PDB entry 1YEK | X-ray diffraction, 2.10 A resolution | chains L and H

# Chain L
Molecule: Protein (ig antibody D2.3 (light chain))
From: Mus musculus
Notes: fragment: antigen binding fragment; antibody fragment or engineered binder
Chain sequence (219 residues; row label = number of the first residue in the row; a row labelled like 27A-27E holds insertion residues (27A, then the next letters in order)):
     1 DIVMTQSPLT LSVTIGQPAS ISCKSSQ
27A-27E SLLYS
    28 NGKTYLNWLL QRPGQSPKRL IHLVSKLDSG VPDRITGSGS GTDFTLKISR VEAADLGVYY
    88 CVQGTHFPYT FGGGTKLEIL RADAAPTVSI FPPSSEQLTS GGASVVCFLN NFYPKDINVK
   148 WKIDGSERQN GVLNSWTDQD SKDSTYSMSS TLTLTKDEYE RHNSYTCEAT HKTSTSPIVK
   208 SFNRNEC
Disulfide bonds: Cys-23/Cys-88, Cys-134/Cys-194
Metal / ion sites: Zn2+ site 1: His-49 (shared with Asp-100C(H) of chain H); Zn2+ site 2 near Asp-60 (its only coordinating residue here); Zn2+ site 3: His-93 (shared with Asp-181(H) of chain H); Zn2+ site 4: Asp-151, His-189
Ligand contacts: P-nitrophenol (NPO): Asn-34, Val-89, Gln-90, Gly-91, Tyr-96, Phe-98

# Chain H
Molecule: Protein (ig antibody D2.3 (heavy chain))
From: Mus musculus
Notes: fragment: antigen binding fragment; antibody fragment or engineered binder
Chain sequence (222 residues; each row starts with the number of its first residue; note: 11 numbers in that range are skipped by the numbering (no residue carries them; nothing is unmodelled there); a row labelled like 82A-82C holds insertion residues (82A, then the next letters in order)):
     1 EMQLQQSGAE LLRPGTSVKL SCKTSGYIFT SYWIHWVKQR SGQGLEWIAR IY
   52A P
    53 GTGSTYYNEK FKGKATLTAD KSSSTAYMQL
82A-82C STL
    83 KSEDSAVYFC TRWGFIPV
100A-100F REDYVM
   101 DYWGQGTLVT VSSAKTTAPS VYPLAPVCGD TTGSSVTLGC LVKGYFPEPV TL
   154 TW
   160 NSGSLSSG
   169 VHTFPAVLQS
   181 DLYTLSSSVT VTSS
   196 TWP
   200 SQSIT
   206 CNVAHPASST KVDKKIEP
Disulfide bonds: Cys-22/Cys-92, Cys-140/Cys-206
Metal / ion sites: Zn2+ site 1: Asp-100C (shared with His-49(L) of chain L); Zn2+ site 2: Asp-181 (shared with His-93(L) of chain L)
Ligand contacts: P-nitrophenol (NPO): His-35, Val-37, Trp-47, Thr-93, Trp-95, Trp-103

# Interface between chain L and chain H
Residue-residue contacts (79; chain L residue first):
  Lys-30(L) / Glu-100B(H)  salt bridge
  Tyr-32(L) / Phe-97(H)  hydrophobic
  Tyr-32(L) / Tyr-100D(H)
  Asn-34(L) / Trp-95(H)
  Leu-36(L) / Trp-95(H)  hydrophobic
  Gln-38(L) / Gln-39(H)  hydrogen bond
  Gln-38(L) / Phe-91(H)
  Ser-43(L) / Phe-91(H)
  Ser-43(L) / Trp-103(H)
  Ser-43(L) / Gly-104(H)  hydrogen bond (side chain-backbone)
  Ser-43(L) / Gln-105(H)
  Pro-44(L) / Trp-103(H)  hydrogen bond (backbone-side chain)
  Lys-45(L) / Asp-101(H)  salt bridge
  Arg-46(L) / Trp-95(H)  hydrogen bond (side chain-backbone)
  Arg-46(L) / Tyr-100D(H)
  Arg-46(L) / Val-100E(H)  hydrogen bond (side chain-backbone)
  Arg-46(L) / Asp-101(H)  salt bridge
  His-49(L) / Asp-100C(H)  salt bridge
  His-49(L) / Tyr-100D(H)
  Leu-50(L) / Glu-100B(H)
  Leu-50(L) / Tyr-100D(H)  hydrophobic
  Tyr-87(L) / Gln-39(H)  hydrogen bond
  Tyr-87(L) / Gln-43(H)
  Tyr-87(L) / Leu-45(H)  hydrophobic
  Phe-94(L) / Trp-47(H)  hydrophobic
  Phe-94(L) / Arg-50(H)
  Phe-94(L) / Tyr-59(H)
  Pro-95(L) / Asn-60(H)
  Tyr-96(L) / Trp-47(H)
  Tyr-96(L) / Arg-50(H)  hydrogen bond
  Phe-98(L) / Leu-45(H)
  Phe-98(L) / Glu-46(H)
  Phe-98(L) / Trp-47(H)
  Gly-100(L) / Gln-43(H)  hydrogen bond (backbone-side chain)
  Gly-101(L) / Gln-43(H)
  Ser-116(L) / Gly-129(H)
  Ser-116(L) / Thr-131(H)
  Ser-116(L) / Thr-137(H)  hydrogen bond
  Ile-117(L) / Cys-128(H)  hydrophobic
  Ile-117(L) / Gly-129(H)  hydrogen bond (backbone-backbone)
  Phe-118(L) / Leu-124(H)  hydrophobic
  Phe-118(L) / Ala-125(H)
  Phe-118(L) / Pro-126(H)
  Phe-118(L) / Gly-129(H)
  Phe-118(L) / Thr-137(H)
  Pro-119(L) / Val-127(H)  hydrophobic
  Ser-121(L) / Tyr-122(H)
  Ser-121(L) / Pro-123(H)
  Glu-123(L) / Tyr-122(H)
  Glu-123(L) / Pro-123(H)
  Gln-124(L) / Tyr-122(H)
  Gln-124(L) / Lys-143(H)
  Ser-127(L) / Tyr-122(H)
  Ser-131(L) / Leu-141(H)
  Ser-131(L) / Lys-143(H)
  Phe-135(L) / Phe-172(H)  hydrophobic
  Phe-135(L) / Ser-186(H)
  Phe-135(L) / Ser-187(H)
  Phe-135(L) / Ser-188(H)
  Asn-137(L) / His-170(H)  hydrogen bond
  Asn-137(L) / Phe-172(H)
  Asn-137(L) / Ser-188(H)  hydrogen bond
  Asn-138(L) / His-170(H)  hydrogen bond
  Leu-160(L) / Val-175(H)  hydrophobic
  Leu-160(L) / Gln-177(H)
  Asn-161(L) / Val-175(H)
  Ser-162(L) / Phe-172(H)
  Ser-162(L) / Pro-173(H)  hydrogen bond (side chain-backbone)
  Ser-162(L) / Val-175(H)
  Trp-163(L) / Pro-173(H)
  Thr-164(L) / Phe-172(H)
  Ser-174(L) / His-170(H)  hydrogen bond
  Ser-174(L) / Phe-172(H)
  Met-175(L) / Phe-172(H)
  Ser-176(L) / Phe-172(H)
  Ser-176(L) / Ser-186(H)  hydrogen bond
  Thr-180(L) / Lys-143(H)  hydrogen bond
  Ser-208(L) / Cys-128(H)  hydrogen bond (backbone-side chain)
  Phe-209(L) / Cys-128(H)  hydrophobic
Interface residues without a listed pair, chain L (51 interface residues in all): Leu-9, Asp-55, Val-85, Lys-103, Thr-114, Val-133, Val-159, Asp-167, Thr-178, Lys-207
Interface residues without a listed pair, chain H (49 interface residues in all): His-35, Val-37, Gly-42, Gly-44, Tyr-58, Met-100F, Leu-138, Gly-139, Thr-171, Lys-219

# In short
Chain L and chain H form an interface of 51 and 49 residues respectively; the contacts include 18 hydrogen
bonds and 4 salt bridges. Polar contacts include Lys-30(L)/Glu-100B(H), Lys-45(L)/Asp-101(H) and
Arg-46(L)/Asp-101(H). P-nitrophenol is bound between chain L and chain H.
Chain L is Protein (ig antibody D2.3 (light chain)) and chain H is Protein (ig antibody D2.3 (heavy chain)),
both from Mus musculus; the structure, Catalytic antibody D2.3 complex, was determined by X-ray diffraction
together with 1YEI and 1YEJ from the same study.
